1WTN - chain A; structure by X-ray diffraction, 1.13 A resolution.

== Chain A ==
Protein: Lysozyme C
Source organism: Gallus gallus
Notes: EC 3.2.1.17
UniProt: P00698 (LYSC_CHICK); residues 1-129 here correspond to UniProt positions 19-147 (UniProt number = residue number + 18)
Chain sequence (129 residues; each row starts with the number of its first residue):
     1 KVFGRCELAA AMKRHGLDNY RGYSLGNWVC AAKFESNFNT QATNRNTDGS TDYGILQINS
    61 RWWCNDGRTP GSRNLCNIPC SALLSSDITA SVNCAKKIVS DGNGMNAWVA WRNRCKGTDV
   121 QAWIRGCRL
Cystine bridges: C6-C127, C30-C115, C64-C80, C76-C94
UniProt features mapped onto this chain:
  - active site: E35, D52
  - binding site (substrate): D101

== Overview ==
UniProt lists active-site residues E35 and D52 and substrate-binding residue D101.
Chain A is Lysozyme C (Gallus gallus); the structure, The structure of HEW Lysozyme Orthorhombic Crystal
Growth under a High Magnetic Field, was determined by X-ray diffraction (same publication as 1WTM).
